Entry 9HHS (X-ray diffraction, 1.70 A resolution); this record covers chains A and B.

[Chain A (and B)]
Molecule: 2-methylisocitrate lyase
Organism: Coxiella burnetii
Notes: EC 4.1.3.30; chain B of this document is another copy of the same molecule, construct and numbering; everything in this record applies to it too
UniProtKB: Q83DG5 (Q83DG5_COXBU); residues 1-290 here = UniProt positions 1-290
Sequence (312 residues; numbered -21 to 290; the number before each row is that of its first residue; numbers below 1 keep their minus sign (Met-21 is residue -21)):
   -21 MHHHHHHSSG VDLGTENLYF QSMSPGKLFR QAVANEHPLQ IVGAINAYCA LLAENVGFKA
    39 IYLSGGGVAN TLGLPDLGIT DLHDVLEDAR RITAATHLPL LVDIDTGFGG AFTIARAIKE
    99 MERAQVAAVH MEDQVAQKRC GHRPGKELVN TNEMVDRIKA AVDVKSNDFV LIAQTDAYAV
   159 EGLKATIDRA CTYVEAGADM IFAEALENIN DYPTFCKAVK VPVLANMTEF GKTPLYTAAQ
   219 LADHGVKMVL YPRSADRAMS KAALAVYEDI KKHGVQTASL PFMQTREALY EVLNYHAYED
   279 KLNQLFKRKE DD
Unresolved in the structure: -21 to -14, 287-290 (chain B: -21 to -1, 287-290)
Sequence notes: initiating methionine (-21); expression tag (-20 to 0); engineered mutation Gln152 (Arg in Q83DG5)
Reported in the primary citation:
  - conformationally variable residues (side-chain flip): Asp81, His108
  - mutagenesis - R152Q: abolished binding to substrate
  - catalytic residues: Glu110
  - mutagenesis - D54N, D81N, E110Q, K116Q, C118S, E182Q: abolished catalytic activity
  - mutagenesis - Y40F (0.6 s-1), H120Q (5.7 s-1): decreased catalytic activity on 2-MIC

[Chain A / chain B interface]
Pairs across the interface (26; chain A residue first):
  Arg68(A) - Arg68(B)
  Arg68(A) - Arg101(B)  hydrogen bond (backbone-side chain)
  Thr71(A) - Arg101(B)  hydrogen bond
  Ala72(A) - Glu98(B)
  Ala72(A) - Arg101(B)
  Ala89(A) - Phe284(B)  hydrophobic
  Phe90(A) - Tyr276(B)
  Phe90(A) - Leu280(B)  hydrophobic
  Glu98(A) - Ala72(B)
  Arg101(A) - Arg68(B)  hydrogen bond (side chain-backbone)
  Arg101(A) - Thr71(B)  hydrogen bond
  Arg101(A) - Ala72(B)
  Arg101(A) - Arg101(B)
  Arg101(A) - Gln103(B)
  Gln103(A) - Arg101(B)
  Gln103(A) - Gln103(B)
  Asp134(A) - Phe284(B)
  Asp141(A) - Lys279(B)  salt bridge
  Asp141(A) - Leu283(B)
  Tyr276(A) - Phe90(B)
  Lys279(A) - Asp141(B)  salt bridge
  Leu280(A) - Phe90(B)  hydrophobic
  Leu283(A) - Lys137(B)
  Leu283(A) - Asp141(B)
  Phe284(A) - Ala89(B)  hydrophobic
  Phe284(A) - Asp134(B)
Interface residues without a listed pair, chain A (18 interface residues in all): Ala102, Lys137, Ala138
Interface residues without a listed pair, chain B (18 interface residues in all): Ala102, Ala138

[Overview]
The chain A/chain B interface involves 18 residues from each chain, with 4 hydrogen bonds and 2 salt bridges.
Among the polar pairs are Asp141(A)-Lys279(B), Arg68(A)-Arg101(B) and Thr71(A)-Arg101(B). The paper reports
the catalytic residue Glu110(A); D54N, D81N and E110Q of chain A, among others, abolish catalytic activity; 9
substitutions were tested in all.
Both chains are 2-methylisocitrate lyase (Coxiella burnetii). Entry 9HHS (Crystal Structure of the Coxiella
burnetii R152Q Mutant 2-methylisocitrate lyase) was determined by X-ray diffraction (same publication as 9HGK,
9HGO, 9HGQ, 9HHY and 9HRA).
